PDB entry 1LTT | X-ray diffraction, 2.30 A resolution | chains D and C of the 7 polymer chains in the assembly

# Chain D
Protein: Heat-labile enterotoxin, subunit B
Source organism: Escherichia coli
UniProt: P32890 (ELBP_ECOLI); residues 1-103 here correspond to UniProt positions 22-124 (UniProt number = residue number + 21)
Sequence (103 residues; each row starts with the number of its first residue):
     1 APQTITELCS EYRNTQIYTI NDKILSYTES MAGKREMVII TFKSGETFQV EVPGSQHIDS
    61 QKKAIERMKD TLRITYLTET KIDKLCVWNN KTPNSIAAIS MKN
Cystine bridges: Cys9-Cys86

# Chain C
Protein: Heat-labile enterotoxin, subunit A
Source organism: Escherichia coli
UniProt: P06717 (ELAP_ECOLI); residues 196-236 here correspond to UniProt positions 214-254 (UniProt number = residue number + 18)
Sequence (41 residues; each row starts with the number of its first residue):
   196 GDTCNEETQN LSTIYLREYQ SKVKRQIFSD YQSEVDIYNR I

# Chain D / chain C interface
Pairs across the interface - 10 pairs, chain D then chain C:
  Lys63(D) - Arg235(C)
  Glu66(D) - Arg235(C)
  Arg67(D) - Arg235(C)
  Asp70(D) - Val230(C)
  Asp70(D) - Arg235(C)  salt bridge
  Arg73(D) - Ser228(C)
  Ile74(D) - Tyr226(C)  hydrophobic
  Leu77(D) - Tyr226(C)  hydrophobic
  Thr78(D) - Phe223(C)
  Thr78(D) - Tyr226(C)
Other interface residues (no listed pair), chain D (9 interface residues in all): Asn103
Other interface residues (no listed pair), chain C (8 interface residues in all): Lys219, Gln227, Ile236

# Summary
The interface between chain D and chain C involves 9 residues on one side and 8 on the other, with 1 salt
bridge. The salt-bridged pair is Asp70(D)-Arg235(C).
Chain D is Heat-labile enterotoxin, subunit B and chain C is Heat-labile enterotoxin, subunit A, both from
Escherichia coli; the structure, Lactose binding to heat-labile enterotoxin revealed by X-ray crystallography,
was determined by X-ray diffraction.
